PDB entry 8XFC | electron microscopy, 3.89 A resolution | chains C and A of the 4 polymer chains in the assembly

[Chain C]
Name: Probable dipeptide-transport integral membrane protein ABC transporter DppC
Source organism: Mycobacterium tuberculosis (strain ATCC 25618 / H37Rv)
Reference sequence: L0TEV4 (L0TEV4_MYCTU); residues 23-287 here correspond to UniProt positions 2-266 (UniProt number = residue number - 21)
Sequence (287 residues; each row starts with the number of its first residue):
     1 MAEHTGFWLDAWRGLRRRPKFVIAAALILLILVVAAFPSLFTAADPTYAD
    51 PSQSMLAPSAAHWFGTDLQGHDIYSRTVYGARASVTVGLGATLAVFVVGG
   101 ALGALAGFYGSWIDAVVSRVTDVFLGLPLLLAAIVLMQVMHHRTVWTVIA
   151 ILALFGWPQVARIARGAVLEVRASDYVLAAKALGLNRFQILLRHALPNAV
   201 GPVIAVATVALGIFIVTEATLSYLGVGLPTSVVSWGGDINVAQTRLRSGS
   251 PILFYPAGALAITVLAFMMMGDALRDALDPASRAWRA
Unresolved in the structure: 1-3

[Chain A]
Name: Probable periplasmic dipeptide-binding lipoprotein DppA
Source organism: Mycobacterium tuberculosis (strain ATCC 25618 / H37Rv)
Reference sequence: I6X811 (I6X811_MYCTU); residues 25-541 here = UniProt positions 25-541
Sequence (517 residues; each row starts with the number of its first residue):
    25 CGGGVLSPDVVLVNGGEPPNPLIPTGTNDSNGGRIIDRLFAGLMSYDAVG
    75 KPSLEVAQSIESADNVNYRITVKPGWKFTDGSPVTAHSFVDAWNYGALST
   125 NAQLQQHFFSPIEGFDDVAGAPGDKSRTTMSGLRVVNDLEFTVRLKAPTI
   175 DFTLRLGHSSFYPLPDSAFRDMAAFGRNPIGNGPYKLADGPAGPAWEHNV
   225 RIDLVPNPDYHGNRKPRNKGLRFEFYANLDTAYADLLSGNLDVLDTIPPS
   275 ALTVYQRDLGDHATSGPAAINQTLDTPLRLPHFGGEEGRLRRLALSAAIN
   325 RPQICQQIFAGTRSPARDFTARSLPGFDPNLPGNEVLDYDPQRARRLWAQ
   375 ADAISPWSGRYAIAYNADAGHRDWVDAVANSIKNVLGIDAVAAPQPTFAG
   425 FRTQITNRAIDSAFRAGWRGAYPSMIEFLAPLFTAGAGSNDVGYINPEFD
   475 AALAAAEAAPTLTESHELVNDAQRILFHDMPVVPLWDYISVVGWSSQVSN
   525 VTVTWNGLPDYENIVKA
Sequence notes: engineered mutation A445 (Asp in I6X811)

[Chain C / chain A interface]
Pairs across the interface (4):
  P51(C) - R396(A)  hydrogen bond (backbone-side chain)
  S52(C) - R396(A)
  R247(C) - L261(A)
  R247(C) - R281(A)
Other interface residues (no listed pair), chain C (4 interface residues in all): R245
Other interface residues (no listed pair), chain A (5 interface residues in all): S274, V278

[Summary]
4 residues of chain C and 5 residues of chain A are in contact, with 1 hydrogen bond. Its one hydrogen-bonded
contact is P51(C)-R396(A).
Here chain C is Probable dipeptide-transport integral membrane protein ABC transporter DppC and chain A is
Probable periplasmic dipeptide-binding lipoprotein DppA, both from Mycobacterium tuberculosis (strain ATCC
25618 / H37Rv). Entry 8XFC (Cryo-EM structure of the ATP-bound Mtb DppABCD with the D445A mutation of DppA)
was determined by electron microscopy.
